2Y6C - chain A; structure by X-ray diffraction, 1.70 A resolution.

== Chain A ==
Name: Matrilysin
Source organism: Homo sapiens
Notes: EC 3.4.24.23
UniProt: P09237 (MMP7_HUMAN); residues 100-263 here correspond to UniProt positions 95-258 (UniProt number = residue number - 5)
Sequence (165 residues; numbered 99 to 263; the number before each row is that of its first residue):
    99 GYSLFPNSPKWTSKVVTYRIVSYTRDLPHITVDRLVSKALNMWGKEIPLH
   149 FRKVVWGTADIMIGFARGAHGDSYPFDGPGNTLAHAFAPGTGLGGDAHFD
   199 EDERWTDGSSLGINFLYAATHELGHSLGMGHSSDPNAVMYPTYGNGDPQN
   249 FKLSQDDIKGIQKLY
Disordered / not traced: 242-245
Differences from the reference sequence: expression tag (99)
Bound ions: Ca2+ site 1: Asp158, Gly190, Gly192, Asp194; Zn2+ site 1: His168, Asp170, His183, His196; Ca2+ site 2: Asp175, Gly176, Gly178, Thr180, Asp198, Glu201; Zn2+ site 2: His219, His223, His229 (together with TQI)
Small-molecule neighbours: TQI (n-{[4-chloro-3-(trifluoromethyl)phenyl]sulfonyl}-L-tryptophan): Phe103, Thr180, Leu181, Ala182, His183, Ala184, Trp203, Ile211, Tyr215, Ala216, His219, Glu220, His223, His229, Pro239, Thr240, Tyr241
Swiss-Prot annotation at these positions:
  - active site: Glu220
  - binding site (Ca(2+)): Asp158, Asp175, Gly176, Gly178, Thr180, Gly190, Gly192, Asp194, Asp198, Glu201
  - binding site (Zn(2+)): His168, Asp170, His183, His196, His219, His223, His229

== In short ==
Bound to chain A: compound TQI. The Ca2+ site 1 is built by Asp158, Gly190, Gly192 and Asp194. His168, Asp170,
His183 and His196 coordinate Zn2+ site 1. UniProt lists active-site residue Glu220, 10 Ca2+-binding residues
and 7 Zn2+-binding residues.
Chain A is Matrilysin (Homo sapiens); the structure, The Discovery of MMP7 inhibitors Exploiting a Novel
Selectivity Trigger, was determined by X-ray diffraction together with 2Y6D from the same study.
